4QHS - chains F and G of the 7 polymer chains in the assembly; structure by X-ray diffraction, 2.30 A resolution.

== Chain F (and G) ==
Name: Flagellar regulatory protein C
Organism: Vibrio cholerae
Notes: chain G of this document is another copy of the same molecule, construct and numbering; everything in this record applies to it too
Reference sequence: A5F6D4 (A5F6D4_VIBC3); numbering as in UniProt (aligned over 132-381)
Sequence (267 residues; numbered 115 to 381; the number before each row is that of its first residue):
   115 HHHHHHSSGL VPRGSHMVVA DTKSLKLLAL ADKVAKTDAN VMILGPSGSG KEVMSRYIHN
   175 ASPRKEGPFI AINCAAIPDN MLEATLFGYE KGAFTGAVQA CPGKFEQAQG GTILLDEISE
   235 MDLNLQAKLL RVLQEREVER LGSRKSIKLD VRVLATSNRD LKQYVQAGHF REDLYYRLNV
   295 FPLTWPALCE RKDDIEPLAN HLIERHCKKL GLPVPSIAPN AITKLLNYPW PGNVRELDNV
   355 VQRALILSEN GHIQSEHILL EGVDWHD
Not modelled in the structure: 115-130, 373-381 (chain G: 115-130, 374-381)
Construct notes: expression tag (115-131)

== How chain F and chain G interact ==
Residue-residue contacts - 29 pairs, chain F then chain G:
  Ala189(F) with Arg285(G), hydrogen bond (backbone-side chain)
  Ala190(F) with Arg285(G)
  Pro192(F) with Asn238(G); Lys242(G)
  Asp193(F) with Asn238(G), hydrogen bond (backbone-side chain); Lys242(G), salt bridge
  Tyr203(F) with Arg258(G)
  Gln213(F) with Arg258(G)
  Cys215(F) with Arg258(G)
  Gly346(F) with Tyr290(G)
  Arg349(F) with Glu286(G), salt bridge; Asp287(G); Tyr290(G)
  Glu350(F) with Tyr290(G)
  Asn353(F) with Tyr290(G), hydrogen bond (side chain-backbone); Asn293(G); Val294(G)
  Gln356(F) with Val294(G)
  Arg357(F) with Asn293(G), hydrogen bond (side chain-backbone); Val294(G), hydrogen bond (side chain-backbone)
  Ile360(F) with Lys147(G); Val148(G), hydrophobic; Lys150(G); Ala153(G), hydrophobic; Val294(G), hydrophobic; Phe295(G), hydrophobic
  Leu361(F) with Lys147(G), hydrogen bond (backbone-side chain); Phe295(G), hydrophobic
  His371(F) with Lys276(G)
Also at the interface, not in a pair above, chain G (18 interface residues in all): Thr151, Ala241, Pro296

== Overview ==
The interface between chain F and chain G involves 16 residues on one side and 18 on the other; the contacts
include 6 hydrogen bonds and 2 salt bridges. Among the polar pairs are Asp193(F)-Lys242(G),
Arg349(F)-Glu286(G) and Ala189(F)-Arg285(G).
Both chains are Flagellar regulatory protein C (Vibrio cholerae). Entry 4QHS (Crystal structure of AAA+sigma
54 activator domain of the flagellar regulatory protein FlrC of Vibrio cholerae ...) was determined by X-ray
diffraction together with 4QHT from the same study.
